Entry 8VBH (electron microscopy, 2.20 A resolution); this record covers chains A and F of the 3 polymer chains in the assembly.

Chain A:
Protein: HIV-1 reverse transcriptase/ribonuclease H P66 subunit
From: Human immunodeficiency virus 1
UniProtKB: P03366 (POL_HV1B1); residues 1-555 here correspond to UniProt positions 600-1154 (UniProt number = residue number + 599)
Sequence (557 residues; row label = number of the first residue in the row; numbers below 1 keep their minus sign (Met-1 is residue -1)):
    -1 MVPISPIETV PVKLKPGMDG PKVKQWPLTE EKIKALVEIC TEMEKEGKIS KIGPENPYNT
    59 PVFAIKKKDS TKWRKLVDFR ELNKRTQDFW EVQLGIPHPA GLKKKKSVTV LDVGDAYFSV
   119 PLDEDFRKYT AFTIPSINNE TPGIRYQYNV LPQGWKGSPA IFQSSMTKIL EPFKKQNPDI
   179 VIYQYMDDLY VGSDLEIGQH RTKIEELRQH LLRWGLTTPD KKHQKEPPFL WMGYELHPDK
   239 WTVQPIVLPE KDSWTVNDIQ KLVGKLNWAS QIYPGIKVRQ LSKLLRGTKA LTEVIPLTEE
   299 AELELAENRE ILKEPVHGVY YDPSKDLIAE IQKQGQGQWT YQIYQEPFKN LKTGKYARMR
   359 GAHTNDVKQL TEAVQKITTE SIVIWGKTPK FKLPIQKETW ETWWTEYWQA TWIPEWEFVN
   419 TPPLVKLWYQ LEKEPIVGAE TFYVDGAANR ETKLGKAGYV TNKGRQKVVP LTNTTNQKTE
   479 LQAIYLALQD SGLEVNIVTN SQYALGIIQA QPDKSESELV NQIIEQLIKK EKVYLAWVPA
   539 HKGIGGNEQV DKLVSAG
Disordered / not traced: -1 to 2, 543-555
Sequence notes: expression tag (-1 to 0); engineered mutation Ser280 (Cys879 in P03366), Asn498 (Asp1097 in P03366)
Residues lining bound ligands: 2'-deoxyadenosine 5'-triphosphate (DTP): Ile63, Lys65, Lys70, Arg72, Leu74, Asp110, Val111, Gly112, Asp113, Ala114, Tyr115, Gln151, Gly152, Met184, Asp185, Lys220
UniProt features mapped onto this chain:
  - region: Phe227 to His235 (RT 'primer grip')
  - motif: Trp398 to Trp414 (Tryptophan repeat motif)
  - binding site (Mg(2+)): Asp110, Asp185, Asp186, Asp443, Glu478, Asp549
  - site: Trp401 (Essential for RT p66/p51 heterodimerization), Trp414 (Essential for RT p66/p51 heterodimerization), Phe440, Tyr441 (Cleavage)
From the paper describing this entry:
  - catalytic residues: Lys220 (proposed by the authors, not directly observed)
  - mutagenesis - K220L, K220M: decreased catalytic activity on 2'-deoxyadenosine 5'-triphosphate
  - mutagenesis - K220L, K220M: unchanged binding to 2'-deoxyadenosine 5'-triphosphate
  - mutagenesis - K220L, K220M: decreased growth

Chain F:
Molecule: 38-nt DNA strand
Sequence (38 nucleotides; numbered -4 to 33; the number before each row is that of its first residue; numbers below 1 keep their minus sign (DT-4 is residue -4)):
    -4 TAATTCCCCC CCTTCGGTGC TTTGCACCGA AGGGGGGG
Modified / non-standard residues: OMC (o2'-methylycytidine-5'-monophosphate) at position 2; OMC (o2'-methylycytidine-5'-monophosphate) at position 4
Residues lining bound ligands: 2'-deoxyadenosine 5'-triphosphate (DTP): DT0, DC1, DG33

Interface between chain A and chain F:
Residue-residue contacts - 82 pairs, chain A then chain F:
  Trp24(A) with DT-1(F), stacking on the base
  Phe61(A) with DT-1(F), sugar contact; DT0(F), sugar contact
  Ile63(A) with DT0(F), base contact
  Leu74(A) with DT0(F), base contact
  Val75(A) with DT0(F), sugar contact
  Asp76(A) with DT-1(F), sugar contact; DT0(F), sugar contact
  Arg78(A) with DT-1(F), hydrogen bond to the base; DT0(F), salt bridge to the phosphate; DC1(F), phosphate contact
  Asn81(A) with DC1(F), sugar contact
  Glu89(A) with OMC_2(F), hydrogen bond to the sugar; DC3(F), phosphate contact
  Gln91(A) with DC3(F), sugar contact
  Leu92(A) with OMC_4(F), sugar contact
  Gly93(A) with OMC_4(F), sugar contact
  Ile94(A) with DC3(F), base contact; OMC_4(F), sugar contact; DG31(F), base contact
  Asp110(A) with DG33(F), phosphate contact
  Tyr115(A) with DG33(F), base contact
  Gln151(A) with DT0(F), base contact
  Gly152(A) with DT0(F), hydrogen bond to the base; DC1(F), sugar contact
  Lys154(A) with DC1(F), phosphate contact; OMC_2(F), phosphate contact
  Pro157(A) with DC1(F), base contact; OMC_2(F), sugar contact
  Gln161(A) with OMC_2(F), base contact
  Tyr183(A) with DC3(F), hydrogen bond to the base; DG31(F), base contact; DG32(F), hydrogen bond to the base; DG33(F), sugar contact
  Met184(A) with DG33(F), base contact
  Asp185(A) with DG33(F), phosphate contact
  Met230(A) with DG32(F), sugar contact; DG33(F), phosphate contact
  Gly231(A) with DG32(F), phosphate contact
  Asn255(A) with DG28(F), phosphate contact; DG29(F), phosphate contact
  Gln258(A) with DG28(F), sugar contact; DG29(F), sugar contact
  Lys259(A) with DG29(F), salt bridge to the phosphate; DG30(F), salt bridge to the phosphate
  Gly262(A) with DG30(F), sugar contact
  Lys263(A) with DG30(F), hydrogen bond to the phosphate; DG31(F), salt bridge to the phosphate
  Asn265(A) with DC6(F), sugar contact
  Trp266(A) with DG31(F), sugar contact
  Val276(A) with DC7(F), phosphate contact
  Ser280(A) with DC7(F), phosphate contact; DT8(F), phosphate contact
  Lys281(A) with DT8(F), phosphate contact
  Leu283(A) with DT8(F), phosphate contact
  Arg284(A) with DT8(F), salt bridge to the phosphate; DT9(F), phosphate contact
  Gly285(A) with DT9(F), hydrogen bond to the phosphate
  Lys353(A) with DC6(F), hydrogen bond to the phosphate; DC7(F), salt bridge to the phosphate
  Ala355(A) with DC7(F), phosphate contact
  Arg356(A) with DC7(F), phosphate contact
  Arg358(A) with DC23(F), salt bridge to the phosphate
  Gly359(A) with DC22(F), phosphate contact
  Ala360(A) with DC22(F), hydrogen bond to the phosphate
  His361(A) with DA21(F), salt bridge to the phosphate
  Lys374(A) with DC6(F), salt bridge to the phosphate
  Arg448(A) with DT18(F), sugar contact
  Lys451(A) with DG19(F), salt bridge to the phosphate
  Thr473(A) with DG19(F), hydrogen bond to the phosphate; DC20(F), hydrogen bond to the phosphate
  Asn474(A) with DT17(F), base contact
  Gln475(A) with DG19(F), phosphate contact; DC20(F), sugar contact
  Lys476(A) with DC20(F), phosphate contact
  Glu478(A) with DT17(F), hydrogen bond to the base
  Ser499(A) with DT17(F), hydrogen bond to the base
  Gln500(A) with DT17(F), hydrogen bond to the base
  Tyr501(A) with DT17(F), hydrogen bond to the base; DC20(F), hydrogen bond to the phosphate; DA21(F), hydrogen bond to the phosphate
  Ile505(A) with DA21(F), phosphate contact
Also at the interface, not in a pair above, chain A (62 interface residues in all): Lys66, Trp153, Asp186, Gln242, Leu289
Also at the interface, not in a pair above, chain F (24 interface residues in all): DC5

In short:
Chain A and chain F form an interface of 62 and 24 residues respectively; the contacts include 17 hydrogen
bonds, 10 salt bridges and 1 aromatic stacking contact. Polar contacts include Arg78(A)-DT-1(F),
Gly152(A)-DT0(F) and Tyr183(A)-DC3(F). From the paper: the catalytic residue Lys220(A); K220L and K220M of
chain A reduce catalytic activity on 2'-deoxyadenosine 5'-triphosphate.
Here chain A is HIV-1 reverse transcriptase/ribonuclease H P66 subunit (Human immunodeficiency virus 1) and
chain F is a 38-nt DNA strand. Entry 8VBH (Kinetic intermediate states of HIV-1 RT DNA synthesis captured by
cryo-EM) was determined by electron microscopy, deposited together with 8VB6, 8VB7, 8VB8, 8VB9, 8VBC, 8VBF,
8VBG and 8VBI.
